1S5K - chains A and B; structure by X-ray diffraction, 2.40 A resolution.

# Chain A (and B)
Molecule: aminoglycoside 6'-N-acetyltransferase
Source organism: Salmonella enteritidis
Notes: EC 2.3.1.82; chain B of this document is another copy of the same molecule, construct and numbering; everything in this record applies to it too
UniProt: Q9R381 (Q9R381_SALEN); residues 1-145 here = UniProt positions 1-145
Amino-acid sequence (165 residues; row label = number of the first residue in the row; numbers below 1 keep their minus sign (Met-19 is residue -19)):
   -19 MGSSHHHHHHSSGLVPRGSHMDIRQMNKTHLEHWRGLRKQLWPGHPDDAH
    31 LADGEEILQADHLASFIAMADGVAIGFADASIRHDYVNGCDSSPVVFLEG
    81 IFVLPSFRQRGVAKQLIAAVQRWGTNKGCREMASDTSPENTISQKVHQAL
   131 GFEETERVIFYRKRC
Unresolved in the structure: -19 to -8 (chain B: -19 to 1, 22-31)
Construct notes: expression tag (-19 to 0)
Swiss-Prot annotation at these positions:
  - binding site (substrate): Trp22, His25, Tyr66, Glu79, Asp115, Glu136
  - binding site (acetyl-CoA): Ile81 to Val83, Gln89 to Lys94, Asn120
Ligand contacts: coenzyme A (COA): Leu21, Gly80, Ile81, Phe82, Val83, Phe87, Arg88, Gln89, Arg90, Gly91, Val92, Ala93, Lys94, Thr116, Asn120, Ile122, Ser123, Lys125, Val126, Ala129, Leu130
What the authors report for this chain:
  - conformationally variable residues (order/disorder transition): Trp22 to Leu31

# Chain A / chain B interface
Pairs across the interface (105; chain A residue first):
  Arg63(A) with Asp65(B); Tyr66(B)
  His64(A) with Asp65(B), hydrogen bond (backbone-side chain)
  Asp65(A) with Arg63(B), salt bridge; His64(B), hydrogen bond (side chain-backbone); Asp65(B), hydrogen bond (backbone-side chain)
  Tyr66(A) with Arg63(B); Glu79(B)
  Asn68(A) with Asp115(B), hydrogen bond; Phe140(B)
  Gly69(A) with Arg142(B)
  Asp71(A) with Arg142(B), salt bridge
  Glu79(A) with Tyr66(B)
  Gln101(A) with Lys143(B), hydrogen bond
  Thr105(A) with Cys145(B)
  Cys109(A) with Cys145(B), hydrogen bond (backbone-side chain)
  Arg110(A) with Arg144(B); Cys145(B), hydrogen bond (backbone-backbone)
  Glu111(A) with Arg142(B), salt bridge; Lys143(B); Cys145(B)
  Met112(A) with Arg142(B); Lys143(B), hydrogen bond (backbone-backbone); Cys145(B)
  Ala113(A) with Tyr141(B)
  Ser114(A) with Phe140(B); Tyr141(B), hydrogen bond (backbone-backbone)
  Asp115(A) with Asn68(B), hydrogen bond; Ile139(B); Phe140(B)
  Thr116(A) with Val138(B); Ile139(B), hydrogen bond (backbone-backbone); Tyr141(B)
  Pro118(A) with Arg137(B); Ile139(B), hydrophobic
  Gln124(A) with Ile139(B); Tyr141(B)
  His127(A) with Tyr141(B)
  Leu130(A) with Lys143(B)
  Gly131(A) with Lys143(B)
  Phe132(A) with Tyr141(B), hydrophobic; Arg142(B); Lys143(B)
  Glu133(A) with Tyr141(B); Arg142(B), hydrogen bond (backbone-backbone)
  Glu134(A) with Ile139(B); Phe140(B); Tyr141(B)
  Thr135(A) with Phe140(B), hydrogen bond (backbone-backbone); Arg142(B)
  Glu136(A) with Ile139(B); Phe140(B), hydrogen bond (backbone-backbone)
  Arg137(A) with Ser117(B); Pro118(B); Val138(B); Ile139(B)
  Val138(A) with Thr116(B); Arg137(B); Val138(B), hydrogen bond (backbone-backbone); Phe140(B), hydrophobic
  Ile139(A) with Asp115(B); Thr116(B), hydrogen bond (backbone-backbone); Pro118(B), hydrophobic; Gln124(B); Glu134(B); Glu136(B); Arg137(B)
  Phe140(A) with Asn68(B); Phe77(B), hydrophobic; Ser114(B); Glu133(B); Glu134(B); Thr135(B), hydrogen bond (backbone-backbone); Glu136(B), hydrogen bond (backbone-backbone); Val138(B), hydrophobic; Phe140(B), hydrophobic
  Tyr141(A) with Ala113(B); Ser114(B), hydrogen bond (backbone-backbone); Thr116(B); Gln124(B); His127(B); Phe132(B), hydrophobic; Glu133(B); Glu134(B)
  Arg142(A) with Gly69(B); Asp71(B), salt bridge; Glu111(B), salt bridge; Met112(B); Phe132(B); Glu133(B), hydrogen bond (backbone-backbone); Thr135(B)
  Lys143(A) with Gln101(B), hydrogen bond; Glu111(B); Met112(B), hydrogen bond (backbone-backbone); Leu130(B); Gly131(B); Phe132(B)
  Arg144(A) with Arg110(B)
  Cys145(A) with Val76(B), hydrophobic; Gln101(B); Thr105(B), hydrogen bond (backbone-side chain); Cys109(B), hydrogen bond (side chain-backbone); Arg110(B), hydrogen bond (backbone-backbone); Glu111(B); Met112(B)
Other interface residues (no listed pair), chain A (44 interface residues in all): His42, Ile62, Cys70, Val76, Phe77, Ser117, Gln128
Other interface residues (no listed pair), chain B (41 interface residues in all): Ile62

# Overview
44 residues of chain A face 41 of chain B across their interface, with 25 hydrogen bonds and 5 salt bridges.
Polar pairs include Asp65(A)-Arg63(B), Asp71(A)-Arg142(B) and Glu111(A)-Arg142(B). Chain A binds coenzyme A.
From UniProt: 6 substrate-binding residues and 10 acetyl-CoA-binding residues on chain A. The paper reports
conformational variability at Trp22(A).
Both chains are aminoglycoside 6'-N-acetyltransferase (Salmonella enteritidis). Entry 1S5K (Aminoglycoside
N-Acetyltransferase AAC(6')-Iy in Complex with CoA and N-terminal His(6)-tag (crystal form 1)) was determined
by X-ray diffraction, deposited together with 1S3Z and 1S60.
